7R5R - chains A and I of the 12 polymer chains in the assembly; structure by electron microscopy, 2.44 A resolution.

== Chain A ==
Molecule: Histone H3-like centromeric protein A
Organism: Homo sapiens
Reference sequence: P49450 (CENPA_HUMAN); numbering as in UniProt (aligned over 1-140)
Sequence (140 residues; each row starts with the number of its first residue):
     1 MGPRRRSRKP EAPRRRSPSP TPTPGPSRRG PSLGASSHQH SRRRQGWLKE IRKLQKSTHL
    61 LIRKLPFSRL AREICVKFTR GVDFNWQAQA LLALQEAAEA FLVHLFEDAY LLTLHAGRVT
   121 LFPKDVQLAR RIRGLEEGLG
Not modelled in the structure: 1-40, 140
UniProt features mapped onto this chain:
  - region: Gln39 to Leu54 (Important for flexibility of DNA ends that protrude from nucleosomes)
  - modified residue: Gly2 (N,N,N-trimethylglycine), Ser7 (Phosphoserine), Ser17 (Phosphoserine), Ser19 (Phosphoserine), Ser27 (Phosphoserine), Ser68 (Phosphoserine)
  - mutagenesis: Ser7 (S7A: Induces a delay at the terminal stage of cytokinesis and chromosome misalignment during mitosis due to a defect in kinetochore attachment to microtubules), Ser17 (S17A: Impaired mitotic chromosome congression and chromosome segregation; when associated with A-19), Ser19 (S19A: Impaired mitotic chromosome congression and chromosome segregation; when associated with A-17), Ser68 (S68A: No effect on interaction with HJURP. Impairs localization at centromeres; S68E/Q: Impairs interaction with HJURP, association with chromatin and localization at centromeres), Arg80 to Gly81 (Impairs retention at centromeres, but not targeting to centromeres), His104 (H104G: Reduces location at centromeres. Abolishes location at centromeres; when associated with C-112), Leu112 (L112C: No effect on location at centromeres. Abolishes location at centromeres; when associated with G-104)

== Chain I ==
Molecule: 171-nt DNA strand
Sequence (171 nucleotides; row label = number of the first residue in the row; numbers below 1 keep their minus sign (DT-73 is residue -73)):
   -73 TCCAAATGTC CAATTCCAGA TACTACAAAA AGAGTGTTTC AAAACTGCTC TATGAAAAGG
   -13 AATGTTCAAC TCTATGAGTT GAATGCAAAC ATCACATAGA AGTTTCTGAG AATGCTTCTG
    47 TCTAGTTTTT ATGTGAACAT ATTCCCGTTT CCAACGAAGG CCTCAAAGCG G
Not modelled in the structure: -73 to -65, 69-97

== Chain A / chain I interface ==
Pairs across the interface (13; chain A residue first):
  Arg63(A) with DA-13(I), salt bridge to the phosphate
  Arg72(A) with DT-23(I), salt bridge to the phosphate
  Asn85(A) with DC-24(I), phosphate contact; DT-23(I), phosphate contact
  Trp86(A) with DC-24(I), sugar contact; DT-23(I), phosphate contact
  Gln87(A) with DC-24(I), phosphate contact
  Arg118(A) with DT-3(I), phosphate contact
  Val119(A) with DC-4(I), phosphate contact; DT-3(I), hydrogen bond to the phosphate
  Thr120(A) with DC-4(I), hydrogen bond to the phosphate; DT-3(I), hydrogen bond to the phosphate
  Phe122(A) with DC-2(I), phosphate contact
Interface residues without a listed pair, chain A (10 interface residues in all): Ala88
Interface residues without a listed pair, chain I (7 interface residues in all): DG-14

== Summary ==
Chain A and chain I form an interface of 10 and 7 residues respectively, with 3 hydrogen bonds and 2 salt
bridges. Polar contacts include Val119(A)-DT-3(I), Thr120(A)-DC-4(I) and Thr120(A)-DT-3(I). From UniProt: 8
mutagenesis sites on chain A.
Here chain A is Histone H3-like centromeric protein A (Homo sapiens) and chain I is a 171-nt DNA strand. Entry
7R5R (Structure of the human CCAN CENP-A alpha-satellite complex) was determined by electron microscopy
together with 7PB4, 7PB8, 7PII, 7PKN, 7R5S, 7R5V, 7YWX and 7YYH from the same study.
